8Y6Q - chains E and I of the 16 polymer chains in the assembly; structure by electron microscopy, 7.00 A resolution (low resolution: residue-level contacts below are approximate; hydrogen-bond / salt-bridge calls are withheld).

# Chain E
Name: Caspase Dronc
Organism: Drosophila melanogaster
Notes: EC 3.4.22.-; fragment: card
UniProt: Q9XYF4 (DRONC_DROME); residues 10-111 here = UniProt positions 10-111
Sequence (102 residues; row label = number of the first residue in the row):
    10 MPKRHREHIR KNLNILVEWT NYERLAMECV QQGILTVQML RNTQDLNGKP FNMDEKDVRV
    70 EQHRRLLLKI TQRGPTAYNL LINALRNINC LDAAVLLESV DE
Swiss-Prot annotation at these positions:
  - mutagenesis: Leu-55 to Val-67 (Does not disrupt interaction with Dark but fails to induce assembly of the Dark apoptosome complex), Gln-81 to Arg-82 (Abrogates interaction with Dark and disrupts Dark-mediated autocatalytic activation of Dronc)

# Chain I
Name: Apaf-1 related killer DARK
Organism: Drosophila melanogaster
UniProt: Q7KLI1 (Q7KLI1_DROME); numbering as in UniProt; present here: 10-686, 689-1246
Sequence (1237 residues; each row starts with the number of its first residue; note: 1 number in that range is skipped by the numbering (no residue carries it; nothing is unmodelled there)):
    10 YQYKDILSVF EDAFVDNFDC KDVQDMPKSI LSKEEIDHII MSKDAVSGTL RLFWTLLSKQ
    70 EEMVQKFVEE VLRINYKFLM SPIKTEQRQP SMMTRMYIEQ RDRLYNDNQV FAKYNVSRLQ
   130 PYLKLRQALL ELRPAKNVLI DGVLGSGKTW VALDVCLSYK VQCKMDFKIF WLNLKNCNSP
   190 ETVLEMLQKL LYQIDPNWTS RSDHSSNIKL RIHSIQAELR RLLKSKPYEN CLLVLLNVQN
   250 AKAWNAFNLS CKILLTTRFK QVTDFLSAAT TTHISLDHHS MTLTPDEVKS LLLKYLDCRP
   310 QDLPREVLTT NPRRLSIIAE SIRDGLATWD NWKHVNCDKL TTIIESSLNV LEPAEYRKMF
   370 DRLSVFPPSA HIPTILLSLI WFDVIKSDVM VVVNKLHKYS LVEKQPKEST ISIPSIYLEL
   430 KVKLENEYAL HRSIVDHYNI PKTFDSDDLI PPYLDQYFYS HIGHHLKNIE HPERMTLFRM
   490 VFLDFRFLEQ KIRHDSTAWN ASGSILNTLQ QLKFYKPYIC DNDPKYERLV NAILDFLPKI
   550 EENLICSKYT DLLRIALMAE DEAIFEEAHK QVQRFDDRVW FTNHGRFHQH RQIINLGDNE
   610 GRHAVYLHND FCLIALASGQ ILLTDVSLEG EDTYLLRDES DSSDILRMAV FNQQKHLITL
   670 HCNGSVKLWS LWPDCPG
  686A R
   687 R
   689 HSGGSKQQLV NSVVKRFIGS YANLKIVAFY LNEDAGLPEA NIQLHVAFIN GDVSILNWDE
   749 QDQEFKLSHV PVLKTMQSGI RCFVQVLKRY YVVCTSNCTL TVWDLTNGSS NTLELHVFNV
   809 ENDTPLALDV FDERSKTATV LLIFKYSVWR LNFLPGLSVS LQSEAVQLPE GSFITCGKRS
   869 TDGRYLLLGT SEGLIVYDLK ISDPVLRSNV SEHIECVDIY ELFDPVYKYI VLCGAKGKQV
   929 VHVHTLRSVS GSNSHQNREI AWVHSADEIS VMTKACLEPN VYLRSLMDMT RERTQLLAVD
   989 SKERIHLIKP AISRISEWST ITPTHAASNC KINAISAFND EQIFVGYVDG VIIDVIHDTA
  1049 LPQQFIEEPI DYLKQVSPNI LVASAHSAQK TVIFQLEKID PLQPNDQWPL MMDVSTKYAS
  1109 LQEGQYIILF SDHGVCHLDI ANPSAFVKPK DSEEYIVGFD LKNSLLFLAY ENNIIDVFRL
  1169 IFSCNQLRYE QICEEEIAQK AKISYLVATD DGTMLAMGFE NGTLELFAVE NRKVQLIYSI
  1229 EEVHEHCIRQ LLFSPCKL
Disordered / not traced: 334-335, 390-395, 416-417, 504-515, 550-557, 584-606, 686A, 698-701, 741-745, 788-802, 827, 838-840, 859-861, 871, 932-933, 943-945, 953-954, 962-963, 972-974, 982-983, 1001-1006, 1014-1017, 1033-1035, 1044, 1054-1055, 1073-1075, 1086-1089, 1095-1097, 1114-1119, 1138-1140, 1156-1162, 1168-1179, 1197-1198, 1206-1214

# Chain E / chain I interface
Pairs across the interface (20; chain E residue first):
  Met-10(E) with Phe-87(I)
  Thr-45(E) with Ile-83(I)
  Gln-47(E) with Asp-31(I); Gln-33(I)
  Met-48(E) with Asn-84(I)
  Asn-51(E) with Asp-31(I)
  Gly-57(E) with Gln-696(I)
  Phe-60(E) with Trp-678(I); Ser-679(I); Leu-680(I); Gln-696(I); Leu-697(I)
  Gln-81(E) with Asn-26(I); Phe-87(I)
  Arg-82(E) with Ile-83(I); Asn-84(I); Tyr-85(I); Lys-86(I)
  Gly-83(E) with Phe-87(I)
  Pro-84(E) with Phe-87(I)
Interface residues without a listed pair, chain E (12 interface residues in all): Asn-61
Interface residues without a listed pair, chain I (14 interface residues in all): Asp-25

# Overview
The interface between chain E and chain I involves 12 residues on one side and 14 on the other. Curated
annotation (UniProt) lists 15 mutagenesis sites on chain E.
Chain E is Caspase Dronc and chain I is Apaf-1 related killer DARK, both from Drosophila melanogaster; the
structure, Structure of the Dark/Dronc complex, was determined by electron microscopy, deposited together with
8Y6P.
